Entry 3BT0 (X-ray diffraction, 1.59 A resolution); this record covers chains A and B.

[Chain A (and B)]
Molecule: Transthyretin
From: Homo sapiens
Notes: chain B of this document is another copy of the same molecule, construct and numbering; everything in this record applies to it too
UniProt: P02766 (TTHY_HUMAN); residues 1-127 here correspond to UniProt positions 21-147 (UniProt number = residue number + 20)
Amino-acid sequence (127 residues; numbered 1 to 127; the number before each row is that of its first residue):
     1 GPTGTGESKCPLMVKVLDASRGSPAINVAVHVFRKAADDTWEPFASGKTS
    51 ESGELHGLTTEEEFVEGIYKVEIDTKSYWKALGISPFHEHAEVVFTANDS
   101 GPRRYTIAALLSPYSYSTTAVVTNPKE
Not modelled in the structure: 1-9, 126-127 (chain B: 1-9, 125-127)
Construct notes: engineered mutation Ser20 (Val40 in P02766)
Swiss-Prot annotation at these positions:
  - binding site (L-thyroxine): Lys15, Glu54, Ser117
  - modified residue: Cys10 (Sulfocysteine), Glu42 (4-carboxyglutamate), Ser52 (Phosphoserine)
  - glycosylation: Asn98 (N-linked (GlcNAc...) asparagine)

[How chain A and chain B interact]
Contacting residue pairs - 40 pairs, chain A then chain B:
  Phe87(A) - Phe95(B)  hydrophobic
  Phe87(A) - Thr96(B)
  Phe87(A) - Tyr105(B)  hydrophobic
  Phe87(A) - Ile107(B)  hydrophobic
  Phe87(A) - Ala120(B)  hydrophobic
  His88(A) - Val93(B)
  His88(A) - Val94(B)
  Glu89(A) - Ile68(B)
  Glu89(A) - Val94(B)  hydrogen bond (backbone-backbone)
  Glu89(A) - Thr96(B)  hydrogen bond
  His90(A) - Val94(B)
  Glu92(A) - Glu92(B)
  Glu92(A) - Val94(B)
  Glu92(A) - Tyr116(B)  hydrogen bond (backbone-side chain)
  Val93(A) - His88(B)
  Val94(A) - His88(B)
  Val94(A) - Glu89(B)  hydrogen bond (backbone-backbone)
  Val94(A) - His90(B)
  Val94(A) - Glu92(B)
  Phe95(A) - Phe87(B)  hydrophobic
  Thr96(A) - Glu89(B)  hydrogen bond
  Tyr105(A) - Phe87(B)  hydrophobic
  Ile107(A) - Phe87(B)  hydrophobic
  Tyr114(A) - Thr119(B)
  Tyr114(A) - Ala120(B)  hydrogen bond (backbone-backbone)
  Tyr114(A) - Val122(B)  hydrophobic
  Ser115(A) - Thr118(B)  hydrogen bond (side chain-backbone)
  Ser115(A) - Thr119(B)  hydrogen bond
  Tyr116(A) - Glu92(B)  hydrogen bond (side chain-backbone)
  Tyr116(A) - Ser117(B)
  Tyr116(A) - Thr118(B)  hydrogen bond (backbone-backbone)
  Ser117(A) - Tyr116(B)
  Ser117(A) - Ser117(B)
  Thr118(A) - Ser115(B)  hydrogen bond (backbone-side chain)
  Thr118(A) - Tyr116(B)  hydrogen bond (backbone-backbone)
  Thr119(A) - Tyr114(B)  hydrogen bond (side chain-backbone)
  Thr119(A) - Ser115(B)  hydrogen bond
  Ala120(A) - Phe87(B)  hydrophobic
  Ala120(A) - Tyr114(B)  hydrogen bond (backbone-backbone)
  Val122(A) - Phe87(B)  hydrophobic
Other interface residues (no listed pair), chain A (21 interface residues in all): Ile68, Lys76
Other interface residues (no listed pair), chain B (21 interface residues in all): Lys76

[In short]
The chain A/chain B interface involves 21 residues from each chain, with 15 hydrogen bonds. Polar pairs
include Glu89(A)-Thr96(B), Glu92(A)-Tyr116(B) and Ser115(A)-Thr118(B). From UniProt: 3 L-thyroxine-binding
residues on chain A.
Both chains are Transthyretin (Homo sapiens). Entry 3BT0 (Crystal structure of transthyretin variant V20S) was
determined by X-ray diffraction (same publication as 3CXF and 3BSZ).
